5I3X - chain A; structure by X-ray diffraction, 1.85 A resolution.

== Chain A ==
Name: Beta-secretase 1
Source organism: Homo sapiens
Notes: EC 3.4.23.46
UniProtKB: P56817 (BACE1_HUMAN); residues -18 to 392 here correspond to UniProt positions 43-453 (UniProt number = residue number + 61)
Sequence (411 residues; each row starts with the number of its first residue; numbers below 1 keep their minus sign (Leu-18 is residue -18)):
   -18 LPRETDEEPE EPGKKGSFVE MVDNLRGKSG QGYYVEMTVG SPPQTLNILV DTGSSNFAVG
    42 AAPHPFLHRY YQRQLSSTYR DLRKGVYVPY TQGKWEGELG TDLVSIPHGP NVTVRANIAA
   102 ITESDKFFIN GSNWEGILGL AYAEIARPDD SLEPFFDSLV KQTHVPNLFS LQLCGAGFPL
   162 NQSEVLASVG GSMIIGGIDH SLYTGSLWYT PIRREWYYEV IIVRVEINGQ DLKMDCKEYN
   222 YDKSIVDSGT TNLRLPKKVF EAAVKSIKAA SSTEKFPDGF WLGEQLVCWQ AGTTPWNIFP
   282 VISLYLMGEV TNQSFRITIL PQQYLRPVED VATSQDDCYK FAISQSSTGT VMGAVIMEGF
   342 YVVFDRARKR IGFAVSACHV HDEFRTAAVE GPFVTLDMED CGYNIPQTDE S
Unresolved in the structure: -18 to -2, 157-166, 311-316, 388-392
Construct notes: engineered mutation Lys-5 (Arg56 in P56817), Lys-4 (Arg57 in P56817)
Swiss-Prot annotation at these positions:
  - active site: Asp32, Asp228
  - modified residue (N6-acetyllysine): Lys65, Lys214, Lys218, Lys224, Lys238, Lys239, Lys246
  - glycosylation (N-linked (GlcNAc...) asparagine): Asn92, Asn111, Asn162, Asn293
Disulfide bonds: Cys155-Cys359, Cys217-Cys382, Cys269-Cys319
Small-molecule neighbours: 68J (N-(1-{3-[2-(2-amino-3-{3-[(3,3-dimethylbutyl)amino]-3-oxopropyl}quinolin-6-yl)phenyl]prop-2-yn-1-yl}cyclopropyl)-4-fluorobenzamide): Gly11, Gln12, Gly13, Leu30, Asp32, Gly34, Ser35, Val69, Pro70, Tyr71, Gly74, Lys75, Trp76, Asp106, Lys107, Phe108, Ile110, Trp115, Ile118, Ile126, Arg128, Tyr198, Ile226, Asp228, Ser229, Gly230, Thr231, Thr232, Ala335

== In short ==
Ligands of chain A: compound 68J. Curated annotation (UniProt) lists active-site residues Asp32 and Asp228.
Chain A is Beta-secretase 1 (Homo sapiens); the structure, Crystal structure of BACE1 in complex with
aminoquinoline inhibitor 6, was determined by X-ray diffraction together with 5I3V, 5I3W, 5I3Y and 5IE1 from
the same study.
